4N7C - chain A; structure by X-ray diffraction, 1.75 A resolution.

# Chain A
Protein: Bla g 4 allergen variant 1
Organism: Blattella germanica
UniProt: B7TYB2 (B7TYB2_BLAGE); residues 1-176 here = UniProt positions 1-176
Sequence (176 residues; each row starts with the number of its first residue):
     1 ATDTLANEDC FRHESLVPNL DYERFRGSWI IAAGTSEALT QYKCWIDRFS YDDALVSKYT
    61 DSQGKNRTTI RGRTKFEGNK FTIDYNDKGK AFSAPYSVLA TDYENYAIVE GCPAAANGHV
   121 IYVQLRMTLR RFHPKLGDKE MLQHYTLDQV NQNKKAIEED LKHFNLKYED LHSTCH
Unresolved in the structure: 1-2
Cystine bridges: Cys-10/Cys-112, Cys-44/Cys-175
Residues lining bound ligands: 4-(2-aminoethyl)phenol (AEF): Ile-31, Leu-39, Trp-45, Asp-47, Ser-57, Ile-83, Tyr-85, Phe-92, Tyr-96, Tyr-122, Thr-174
What the authors report for this chain:
  - conformationally variable residues (loop rearrangement, side-chain flip): Ile-31, Asp-47, Asp-61 to Lys-65, Pro-134 to Met-141
  - binding site for 4-(2-aminoethyl)phenol: Ile-31, Leu-39, Trp-45, Asp-47, Tyr-85, Phe-92, Tyr-122
  - binding site for 4-(2-aminoethyl)phenol: Tyr-96 (from molecular simulation)

# Summary
Ligands of chain A: 4-(2-aminoethyl)phenol. From the paper: a binding site for 4-(2-aminoethyl)phenol at
Ile-31, Leu-39 and Trp-45 among others; conformational variability at Ile-31, Asp-47 and Asp-61 among others.
Chain A is Bla g 4 allergen variant 1 (Blattella germanica); the structure, Structural re-examination of
native Bla g 4, was determined by X-ray diffraction, deposited together with 4N7D.
